PDB entry 6G7I | X-ray diffraction, 1.90 A resolution | chain A

== Chain A ==
Name: Bacteriorhodopsin
Source organism: Halobacterium salinarum (strain ATCC 700922 / JCM 11081 / NRC-1)
UniProtKB: P02945 (BACR_HALSA); residues -12 to 249 here correspond to UniProt positions 1-262 (UniProt number = residue number + 13)
Sequence (262 residues; numbered -12 to 249; the number before each row is that of its first residue; numbers below 1 keep their minus sign (Met-12 is residue -12)):
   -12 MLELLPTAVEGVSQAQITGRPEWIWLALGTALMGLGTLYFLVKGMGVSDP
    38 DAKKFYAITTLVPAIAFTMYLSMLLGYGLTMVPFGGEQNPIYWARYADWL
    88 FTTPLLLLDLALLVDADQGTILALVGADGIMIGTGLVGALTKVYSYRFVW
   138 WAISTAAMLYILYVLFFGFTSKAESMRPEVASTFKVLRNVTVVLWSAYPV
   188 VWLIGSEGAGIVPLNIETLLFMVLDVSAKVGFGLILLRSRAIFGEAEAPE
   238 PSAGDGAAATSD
Disordered / not traced: -12 to 4, 235-249
Glycans and other covalent adducts: retinal (RET) linked to Lys216
Small-molecule neighbours:
  - lipid fragment (LI1; 1-[2,6,10.14-tetramethyl-hexadecan-16-yl]-2-[2,10,14-trimethylhexadecan-16-yl]glycerol), molecule 1: Ala14, Thr17, Ala18, Leu22, Phe54, Leu61
  - lipid fragment (LI1), molecule 2: Phe54, Leu58, Leu62, Tyr133, Val136, Ile140
  - lipid fragment (LI1), molecule 3: Trp80, Ala84, Leu87, Leu123, Leu127
  - lipid fragment (LI1), molecule 4: Phe135, Val136, Ala139
  - lipid fragment (LI1), molecule 5: Phe153, Asn176, Val179, Val180, Ser183, Ala184
  - retinal (RET): Tyr83, Trp86, Thr89, Thr90, Leu93, Met118, Ile119, Gly122, Trp138, Ser141, Thr142, Met145, Trp182, Tyr185, Pro186, Trp189, Asp212, Ala215
Swiss-Prot annotation at these positions:
  - site: Asp85 (Primary proton acceptor)
  - modified residue: Gln1 (Pyrrolidone carboxylic acid), Lys216 (N6-(retinylidene)lysine)
Reported in the primary citation:
  - conformationally variable residues: Tyr57, Asp212

== In short ==
Ligands of chain A: 5 copies of lipid fragment. Retinal is covalently linked to Lys216. From the paper:
conformational variability at Tyr57 and Asp212.
Chain A is Bacteriorhodopsin (Halobacterium salinarum (strain ATCC 700922 / JCM 11081 / NRC-1)); the
structure, Retinal isomerization in bacteriorhodopsin revealed by a femtosecond X-ray laser: 49-406 fs state
structure, was determined by X-ray diffraction (same publication as 6G7H, 6G7J, 6G7K and 6G7L).
